5F9C - chain A; structure by X-ray diffraction, 2.50 A resolution.

Chain A:
Name: Phosphoglucomutase-1
Organism: Homo sapiens
Notes: EC 5.4.2.2
Reference sequence: P36871 (PGM1_HUMAN); residues 1-562 here = UniProt positions 1-562
Sequence (562 residues; numbered 1 to 562; the number before each row is that of its first residue):
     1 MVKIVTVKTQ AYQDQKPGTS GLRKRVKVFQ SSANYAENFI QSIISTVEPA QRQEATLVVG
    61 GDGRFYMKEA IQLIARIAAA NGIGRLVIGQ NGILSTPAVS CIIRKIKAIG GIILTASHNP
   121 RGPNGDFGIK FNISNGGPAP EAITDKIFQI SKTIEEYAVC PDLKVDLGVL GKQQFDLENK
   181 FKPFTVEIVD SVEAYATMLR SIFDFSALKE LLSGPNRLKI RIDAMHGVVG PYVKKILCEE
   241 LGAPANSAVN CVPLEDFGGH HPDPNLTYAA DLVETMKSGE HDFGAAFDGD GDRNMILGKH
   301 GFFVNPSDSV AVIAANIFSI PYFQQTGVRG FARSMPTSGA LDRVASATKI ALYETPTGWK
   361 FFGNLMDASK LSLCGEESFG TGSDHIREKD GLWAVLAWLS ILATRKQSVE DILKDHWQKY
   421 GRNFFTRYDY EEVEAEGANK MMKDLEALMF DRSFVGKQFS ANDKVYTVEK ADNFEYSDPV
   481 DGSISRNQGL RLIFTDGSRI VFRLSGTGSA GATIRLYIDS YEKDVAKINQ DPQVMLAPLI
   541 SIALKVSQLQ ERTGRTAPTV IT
Unresolved in the structure: 258-264, 506-510
Sequence notes: engineered mutation R121 (Gly in P36871)
Ion coordination: Mg2+: S117, D288, D290, D292
Swiss-Prot annotation at these positions:
  - active site: S117 (Phosphoserine intermediate)
  - binding site (alpha-D-glucose 1,6-bisphosphate): R23, S117, D292, R293, T357, E376, S378, K389
  - binding site (Mg(2+)): S117, D288, D290, D292
  - modified residue: M1 (N-acetylmethionine), K16 (N6-acetyllysine), T115 (Phosphothreonine), S117 (Phosphoserine), S134 (Phosphoserine), T185 (Phosphothreonine), S201 (Phosphoserine), S206 (Phosphoserine), S213 (Phosphoserine), K349 (N6-acetyllysine), Y353 (Phosphotyrosine), S369 (Phosphoserine), S378 (Phosphoserine), K419 (N6-succinyllysine), T467 (Phosphothreonine), S477 (Phosphoserine), S485 (Phosphoserine), S505 (Phosphoserine), T507 (Phosphothreonine), S509 (Phosphoserine) and 1 more in UniProt
  - natural variant: T19 (T19A: In CDG1T), N38 (N38Y: In CDG1T), Q41 (Q41R: In CDG1T), D62 (D62H: In CDG1T), K68 (K68M: In allele PGM1*7+, allele PGM1*7-, allele PGM1*3+ and allele PGM1*3-), T115 (T115A: In CDG1T), R121 (G121R: In CDG1T; this construct carries the variant), R221 (R221C: In allele PGM1*2+, allele PGM1*2-, allele PGM1*3+ and allele PGM1*3-), D263 (D263G: In CDG1T; D263Y: In CDG1T), G291 (G291R: In CDG1T), G330 (G330R: In CDG1T), E377 (E377K: In CDG1T), 3 further natural variant entries in UniProt
Reported in the primary citation:
  - contacts within the chain: D62-R121, R121-L254 (hydrogen bond)
  - conformationally variable residues (order/disorder transition, side-chain flip): F257, G258 to P264
  - binding site for sulfate ion: R503, S505, R515
  - post-translational modification sites: S117 (citing earlier work)
  - catalytic residues: R23, S117, K389 (citing earlier work)
  - disease-associated variants - G291R: abolished catalytic activity (citing earlier work)
  - disease-associated variants - D62H, T115A, G230E, D263G, D263Y, T337M, R503Q: decreased catalytic activity (citing earlier work)
  - disease-associated variants - P336R, E377K, E388K, R422W: decreased stability (citing earlier work)
  - mutagenesis - G291R: abolished catalytic activity (citing earlier work)
  - mutagenesis - G291R: decreased stability (citing earlier work)
  - disease-associated variants - R515L (citing earlier work)

Summary:
The Mg2+ site is built by S117, D288, D290 and D292. From UniProt: active-site residue S117, 8 alpha-D-glucose
1,6-bisphosphate-binding residues and 4 Mg2+-binding residues. The paper reports catalytic residues R23, S117
and K389; D62H, T115A and G230E, among others, reduce catalytic activity; 12 substitutions were tested in all.
Chain A is Phosphoglucomutase-1 (Homo sapiens); the structure, Crystal structure of the G121R mutant of human
phosphoglucomutase 1, was determined by X-ray diffraction together with 5EPC and 5HSH from the same study.
